Entry 4GAM (X-ray diffraction, 2.90 A resolution); this record covers chains D and G of the 8 polymer chains in the assembly.

== Chain D ==
Name: Methane monooxygenase regulatory protein B
Source organism: Methylococcus capsulatus
UniProt: P18797 (MMOB_METCA); residues 1-141 here = UniProt positions 1-141
Sequence (141 residues; row label = number of the first residue in the row):
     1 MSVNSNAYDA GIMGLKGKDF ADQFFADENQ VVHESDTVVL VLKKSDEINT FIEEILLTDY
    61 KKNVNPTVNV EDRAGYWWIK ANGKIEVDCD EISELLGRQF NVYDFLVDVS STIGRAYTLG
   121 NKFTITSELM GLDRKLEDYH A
Disordered / not traced: 1, 134-141
From the paper describing this entry:
  - conformationally variable residues (order/disorder transition): G17 to F25

== Chain G ==
Name: Methane monooxygenase component A beta chain
Source organism: Methylococcus capsulatus
Notes: EC 1.14.13.25
UniProt: P18798 (MEMB_METCA); residues 1-389 here = UniProt positions 1-389
Sequence (389 residues; each row starts with the number of its first residue):
     1 MSMLGERRRG LTDPEMAAVI LKALPEAPLD GNNKMGYFVT PRWKRLTEYE ALTVYAQPNA
    61 DWIAGGLDWG DWTQKFHGGR PSWGNETTEL RTVDWFKHRD PLRRWHAPYV KDKAEEWRYT
   121 DRFLQGYSAD GQIRAMNPTW RDEFINRYWG AFLFNEYGLF NAHSQGAREA LSDVTRVSLA
   181 FWGFDKIDIA QMIQLERGFL AKIVPGFDES TAVPKAEWTN GEVYKSARLA VEGLWQEVFD
   241 WNESAFSVHA VYDALFGQFV RREFFQRLAP RFGDNLTPFF INQAQTYFQI AKQGVQDLYY
   301 NCLGDDPEFS DYNRTVMRNW TGKWLEPTIA ALRDFMGLFA KLPAGTTDKE EITASLYRVV
   361 DDWIEDYASR IDFKADRDQI VKAVLAGLK
Disordered / not traced: 1

== Chain D / chain G interface ==
Residue-residue contacts - 9 pairs, chain D then chain G:
  E54(D) - N33(G)  hydrogen bond
  E54(D) - K34(G)  salt bridge
  E94(D) - K44(G)
  E94(D) - R45(G)
  L96(D) - E48(G)
  G97(D) - L46(G)
  G97(D) - T47(G)
  G97(D) - E48(G)  hydrogen bond (backbone-backbone)
  R98(D) - E48(G)  salt bridge
Also at the interface, not in a pair above, chain D (7 interface residues in all): E53, L95

== In short ==
The chain D/chain G interface involves 7 residues from each chain; the contacts include 2 hydrogen bonds and 2
salt bridges. Among the polar pairs are E54(D)-K34(G), R98(D)-E48(G) and E54(D)-N33(G). The paper reports
conformational variability at G17(D).
Chain D is Methane monooxygenase regulatory protein B and chain G is Methane monooxygenase component A beta
chain, both from Methylococcus capsulatus; the structure, Complex structure of Methane monooxygenase
hydroxylase and regulatory subunit, was determined by X-ray diffraction.
